PDB entry 4FFY | X-ray diffraction, 2.50 A resolution | chains L and H of the 3 polymer chains in the assembly

# Chain L
Protein: DENV1-E111 single chain variable fragment (light chain)
Organism: Mus musculus
Sequence (126 residues; each row starts with the number of its first residue; a row labelled like 30A-30D holds insertion residues (30A, then the next letters in order)):
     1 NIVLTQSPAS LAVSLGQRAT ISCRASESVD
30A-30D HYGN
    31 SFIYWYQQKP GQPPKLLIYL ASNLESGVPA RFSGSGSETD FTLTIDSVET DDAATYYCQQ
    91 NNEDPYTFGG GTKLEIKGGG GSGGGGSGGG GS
Not modelled in the structure: 109-122
Disulfides: Cys23-Cys88

# Chain H
Protein: DENV1-E111 single chain variable fragment (heavy chain)
Organism: Mus musculus
Sequence (130 residues; row label = number of the first residue in the row):
     1 QVQLLQPGAE LVKPGASMKL SCKASGYTFT NWWMHWVRLR PGRGLEWIGR IDPNSDVNKY
    61 NEKFENRASL TVDKHSSTAY MQLSSLTSED SAIYYCARWF FPWYFDVWGT GTTVTVSSAA
   121 SGADHHHHHH
Not modelled in the structure: 120-130
Disulfides: Cys22-Cys96

# How chain L and chain H interact
Pairs across the interface (36):
  Phe32(L) - Pro102(H)
  Phe32(L) - Trp103(H)
  Tyr34(L) - Trp103(H)
  Tyr34(L) - Tyr104(H)  hydrophobic
  Tyr36(L) - Tyr104(H)
  Tyr36(L) - Phe105(H)  hydrogen bond (side chain-backbone)
  Tyr36(L) - Trp108(H)
  Gln38(L) - Leu39(H)
  Gln38(L) - Tyr95(H)  hydrogen bond
  Gln42(L) - Tyr95(H)
  Pro43(L) - Tyr95(H)  hydrophobic
  Pro43(L) - Trp108(H)  hydrophobic
  Pro43(L) - Gly109(H)
  Pro44(L) - Trp108(H)
  Leu46(L) - Tyr104(H)  hydrophobic
  Leu46(L) - Phe105(H)
  Tyr49(L) - Trp103(H)  hydrophobic
  Tyr49(L) - Tyr104(H)  hydrophobic
  Leu50(L) - Trp103(H)  hydrophobic
  Glu55(L) - Tyr104(H)  hydrogen bond
  Tyr87(L) - Leu39(H)
  Tyr87(L) - Leu45(H)  hydrophobic
  Gln89(L) - Phe105(H)
  Asn91(L) - Pro102(H)  hydrogen bond (side chain-backbone)
  Asn91(L) - Trp103(H)  hydrogen bond (side chain-backbone)
  Asp94(L) - Arg50(H)  salt bridge
  Asp94(L) - Lys59(H)  salt bridge
  Pro95(L) - Trp47(H)  hydrophobic
  Pro95(L) - Asn61(H)
  Tyr96(L) - His35(H)
  Tyr96(L) - Trp47(H)
  Tyr96(L) - Arg50(H)  hydrogen bond
  Tyr96(L) - Trp99(H)
  Tyr96(L) - Phe105(H)  hydrophobic
  Phe98(L) - Val37(H)  hydrophobic
  Phe98(L) - Leu45(H)
Also at the interface, not in a pair above, chain L (19 interface residues in all): Gly100
Also at the interface, not in a pair above, chain H (18 interface residues in all): Gly44, Glu46

# Overview
19 residues of chain L and 18 residues of chain H are in contact; the contacts include 6 hydrogen bonds and 2
salt bridges. Polar contacts include Asp94(L)-Arg50(H), Asp94(L)-Lys59(H) and Tyr36(L)-Phe105(H).
Chain L is DENV1-E111 single chain variable fragment (light chain) and chain H is DENV1-E111 single chain
variable fragment (heavy chain), both from Mus musculus; the structure, Crystal structure of DENV1-E111 single
chain variable fragment bound to DENV-1 DIII, strain 16007, was determined by X-ray diffraction together with
4FFZ from the same study.
